Entry 1Y1V (X-ray diffraction, 3.80 A resolution); this record covers chains A and I of the 13 polymer chains in the assembly.

# Chain A
Protein: DNA-directed RNA polymerase II largest subunit
Source organism: Saccharomyces cerevisiae
Notes: EC 2.7.7.6
UniProtKB: P04050 (RPB1_YEAST); residues 1-1733 here = UniProt positions 1-1733
Chain sequence (1733 residues; row label = number of the first residue in the row):
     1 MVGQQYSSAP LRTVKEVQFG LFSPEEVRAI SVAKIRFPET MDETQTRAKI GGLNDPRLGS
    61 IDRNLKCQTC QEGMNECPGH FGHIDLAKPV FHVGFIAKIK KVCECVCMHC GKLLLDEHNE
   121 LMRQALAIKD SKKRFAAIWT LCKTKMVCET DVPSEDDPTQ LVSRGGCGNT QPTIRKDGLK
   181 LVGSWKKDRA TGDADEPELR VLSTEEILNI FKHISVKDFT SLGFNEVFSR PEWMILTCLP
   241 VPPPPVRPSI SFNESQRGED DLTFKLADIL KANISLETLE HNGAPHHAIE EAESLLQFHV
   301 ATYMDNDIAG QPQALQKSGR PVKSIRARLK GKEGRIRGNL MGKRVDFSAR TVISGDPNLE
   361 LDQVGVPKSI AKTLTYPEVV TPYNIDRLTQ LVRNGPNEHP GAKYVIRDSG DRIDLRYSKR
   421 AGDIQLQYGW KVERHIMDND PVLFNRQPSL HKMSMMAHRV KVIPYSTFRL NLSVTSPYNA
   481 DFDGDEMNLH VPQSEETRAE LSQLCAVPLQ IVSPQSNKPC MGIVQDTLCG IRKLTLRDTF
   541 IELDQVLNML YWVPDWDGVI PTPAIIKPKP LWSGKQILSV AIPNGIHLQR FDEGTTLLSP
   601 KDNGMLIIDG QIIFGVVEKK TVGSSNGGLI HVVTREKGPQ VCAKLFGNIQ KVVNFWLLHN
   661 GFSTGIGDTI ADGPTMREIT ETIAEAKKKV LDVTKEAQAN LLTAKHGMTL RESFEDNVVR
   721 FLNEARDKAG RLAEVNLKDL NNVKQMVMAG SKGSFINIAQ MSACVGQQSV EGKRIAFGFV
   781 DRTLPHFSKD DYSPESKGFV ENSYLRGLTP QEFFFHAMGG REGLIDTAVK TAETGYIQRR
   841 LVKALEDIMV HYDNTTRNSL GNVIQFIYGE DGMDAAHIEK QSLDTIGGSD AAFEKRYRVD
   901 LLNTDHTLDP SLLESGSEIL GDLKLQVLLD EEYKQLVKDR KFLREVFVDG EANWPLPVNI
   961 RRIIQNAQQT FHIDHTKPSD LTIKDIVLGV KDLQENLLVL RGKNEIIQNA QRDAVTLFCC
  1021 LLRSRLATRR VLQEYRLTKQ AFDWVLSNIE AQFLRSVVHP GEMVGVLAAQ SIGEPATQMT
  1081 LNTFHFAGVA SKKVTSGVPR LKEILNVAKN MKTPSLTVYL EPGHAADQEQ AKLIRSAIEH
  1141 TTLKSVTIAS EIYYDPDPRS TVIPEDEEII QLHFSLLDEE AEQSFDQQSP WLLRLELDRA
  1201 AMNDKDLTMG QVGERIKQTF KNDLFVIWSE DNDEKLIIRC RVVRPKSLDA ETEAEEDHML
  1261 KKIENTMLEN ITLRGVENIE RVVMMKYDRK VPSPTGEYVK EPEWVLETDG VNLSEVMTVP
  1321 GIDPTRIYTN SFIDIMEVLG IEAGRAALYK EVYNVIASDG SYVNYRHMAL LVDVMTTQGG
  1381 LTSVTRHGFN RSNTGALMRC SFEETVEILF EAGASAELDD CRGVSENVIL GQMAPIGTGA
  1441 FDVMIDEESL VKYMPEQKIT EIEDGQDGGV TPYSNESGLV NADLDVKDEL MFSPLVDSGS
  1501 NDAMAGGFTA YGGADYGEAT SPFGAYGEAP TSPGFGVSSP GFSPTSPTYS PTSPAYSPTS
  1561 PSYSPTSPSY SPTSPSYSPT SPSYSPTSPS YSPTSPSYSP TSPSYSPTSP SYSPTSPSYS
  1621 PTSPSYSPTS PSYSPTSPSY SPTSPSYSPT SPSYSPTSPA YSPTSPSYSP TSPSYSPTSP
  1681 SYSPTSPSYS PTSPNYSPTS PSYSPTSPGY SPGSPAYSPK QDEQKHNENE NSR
Not modelled in the structure: 1, 187-194, 1177-1186, 1244-1253, 1456-1733
Metal / ion sites: Zn2+ site 1: Cys67, Cys70, Cys77, His80; Zn2+ site 2: Cys107, Cys110, Cys148, Cys167
Reported in the primary citation:
  - specificity-determining residues: Asn479 (proposed by the authors, not directly observed)

# Chain I
Protein: DNA-directed RNA polymerase II subunit 9
Source organism: Saccharomyces cerevisiae
Notes: EC 2.7.7.6
UniProtKB: P27999 (RPB9_YEAST); residue numbers follow UniProt; this construct covers 1-122
Chain sequence (122 residues; row label = number of the first residue in the row):
     1 MTTFRFCRDC NNMLYPREDK ENNRLLFECR TCSYVEEAGS PLVYRHELIT NIGETAGVVQ
    61 DIGSDPTLPR SDRECPKCHS RENVFFQSQQ RRKDTSMVLF FVCLSCSHIF TSDQKNKRTQ
   121 FS
Not modelled in the structure: 1, 121-122
Metal / ion sites: Zn2+ site 1: Cys7, Cys10, Cys29, Cys32; Zn2+ site 2: Cys75, Cys78, Cys103, Cys106

# Interface between chain A and chain I
Residue-residue contacts - 49 pairs, chain A then chain I:
  Ala697(A) - Met97(I)
  Gln698(A) - Met97(I)
  Gln698(A) - Val98(I)
  Gln698(A) - Leu99(I)
  Gln698(A) - Ser112(I)  hydrogen bond (backbone-side chain)
  Ala699(A) - Gln114(I)
  Asn700(A) - Asp113(I)
  Asn700(A) - Lys115(I)
  Thr709(A) - Lys93(I)
  Leu710(A) - Asp94(I)
  Arg711(A) - Gln87(I)  hydrogen bond
  Arg711(A) - Arg92(I)  hydrogen bond (side chain-backbone)
  Arg711(A) - Lys93(I)
  Arg711(A) - Thr95(I)
  Arg711(A) - Ser96(I)
  Arg711(A) - Met97(I)
  Phe714(A) - Met97(I)  hydrophobic
  Asp781(A) - Arg91(I)  salt bridge
  Arg782(A) - Thr67(I)
  Ser788(A) - Thr67(I)
  Lys789(A) - Asp65(I)  salt bridge
  Lys789(A) - Thr67(I)  hydrogen bond
  Lys789(A) - Pro69(I)
  Asp790(A) - Phe86(I)
  Asp790(A) - Gln87(I)  hydrogen bond
  Tyr792(A) - Gln87(I)
  Lys1144(A) - Leu48(I)
  Thr1147(A) - Leu48(I)
  Ile1148(A) - Glu47(I)
  Ile1148(A) - Leu48(I)
  Ala1149(A) - His46(I)
  Ser1150(A) - Tyr44(I)
  Ser1150(A) - Arg45(I)
  Ser1150(A) - His46(I)  hydrogen bond (backbone-backbone)
  Glu1151(A) - Tyr44(I)
  Ile1152(A) - Val43(I)  hydrogen bond (backbone-backbone)
  Ile1152(A) - Tyr44(I)  hydrophobic
  Tyr1153(A) - Pro41(I)
  Tyr1153(A) - Leu42(I)  hydrophobic
  Tyr1154(A) - Glu18(I)  hydrogen bond
  Tyr1154(A) - Arg24(I)
  Tyr1154(A) - Leu25(I)
  Tyr1154(A) - Pro41(I)  hydrogen bond (backbone-backbone)
  Pro1156(A) - Asn23(I)
  Val1162(A) - Pro41(I)  hydrophobic
  Pro1190(A) - Glu18(I)
  Asp1198(A) - Ile49(I)
  Glu1264(A) - Tyr44(I)
  Glu1264(A) - His46(I)
Other interface residues (no listed pair), chain A (29 interface residues in all): Leu701
Other interface residues (no listed pair), chain I (33 interface residues in all): Asp19, Leu68

# Overview
The interface between chain A and chain I involves 29 residues on one side and 33 on the other; the contacts
include 9 hydrogen bonds and 2 salt bridges. Polar pairs include Asp781(A)-Arg91(I), Lys789(A)-Asp65(I) and
Gln698(A)-Ser112(I). Cys67(A), Cys70(A), Cys77(A) and His80(A) coordinate Zn2+ site 1. The paper reports the
specificity determinant Asn479(A).
Chain A is DNA-directed RNA polymerase II largest subunit and chain I is DNA-directed RNA polymerase II
subunit 9, both from Saccharomyces cerevisiae; the structure, Refined RNA Polymerase II-TFIIS complex, was
determined by X-ray diffraction (same publication as 1Y1W, 1Y77 and 1Y1Y).
